PDB entry 1XPY | X-ray diffraction, 2.30 A resolution | chains A and C

== Chain A (and C) ==
Protein: N-acylamino acid racemase
Organism: Deinococcus radiodurans
Notes: chain C of this document is another copy of the same molecule, construct and numbering; everything in this record applies to it too
UniProt: Q9RYA6 (Q9RYA6_DEIRA); residue numbers follow UniProt; this construct covers 1-375
Amino-acid sequence (375 residues; row label = number of the first residue in the row):
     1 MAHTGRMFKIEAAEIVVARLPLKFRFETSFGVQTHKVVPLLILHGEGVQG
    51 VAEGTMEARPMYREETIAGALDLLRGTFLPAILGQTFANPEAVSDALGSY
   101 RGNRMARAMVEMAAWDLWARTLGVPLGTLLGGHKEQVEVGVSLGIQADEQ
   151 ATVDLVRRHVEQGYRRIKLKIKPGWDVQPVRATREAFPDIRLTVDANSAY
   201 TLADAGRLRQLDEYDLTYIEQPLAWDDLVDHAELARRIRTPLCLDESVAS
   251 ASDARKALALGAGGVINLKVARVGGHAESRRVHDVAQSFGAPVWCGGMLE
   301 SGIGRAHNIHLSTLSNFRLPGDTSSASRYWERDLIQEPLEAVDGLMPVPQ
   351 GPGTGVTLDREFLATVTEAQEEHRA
Not modelled in the structure: 1-5, 24-33 (chain C: 1-5)

== Chain A / chain C interface ==
Contacting residue pairs (42):
  R59(A) - G76(C)  hydrogen bond (side chain-backbone)
  R59(A) - T77(C)  hydrogen bond
  R59(A) - Y100(C)
  P60(A) - L73(C)
  P60(A) - Y100(C)
  P60(A) - R101(C)  hydrogen bond (backbone-backbone)
  P60(A) - N103(C)
  M61(A) - Y100(C)  hydrophobic
  M61(A) - R101(C)  hydrogen bond (backbone-side chain)
  Y62(A) - R101(C)  hydrogen bond (backbone-side chain)
  E64(A) - R101(C)
  E64(A) - N103(C)  hydrogen bond (backbone-side chain)
  A68(A) - D72(C)
  G69(A) - G69(C)
  D72(A) - A68(C)
  L73(A) - P60(C)
  G76(A) - R59(C)  hydrogen bond (backbone-side chain)
  T77(A) - R59(C)  hydrogen bond
  Y100(A) - R59(C)
  Y100(A) - P60(C)
  Y100(A) - M61(C)  hydrophobic
  R101(A) - P60(C)  hydrogen bond (backbone-backbone)
  R101(A) - M61(C)
  R101(A) - Y62(C)
  R101(A) - R63(C)
  R101(A) - E64(C)
  R101(A) - S198(C)
  R101(A) - W225(C)
  G102(A) - W225(C)
  N103(A) - P60(C)
  N103(A) - E64(C)
  W225(A) - R101(C)
  W225(A) - G102(C)
  D227(A) - K256(C)  salt bridge
  D230(A) - R255(C)  salt bridge
  D230(A) - K256(C)  salt bridge
  E246(A) - R101(C)  salt bridge
  R255(A) - V229(C)
  R255(A) - D230(C)  salt bridge
  K256(A) - D227(C)  salt bridge
  K256(A) - D230(C)
  L260(A) - V229(C)  hydrophobic
Other interface residues (no listed pair), chain A (27 interface residues in all): A58, R63, T66, S198, V229
Other interface residues (no listed pair), chain C (27 interface residues in all): F30, A58, T66, L260

== Overview ==
The chain A/chain C interface involves 27 residues from each chain, with 9 hydrogen bonds and 6 salt bridges.
Polar pairs include D227(A)-K256(C), D230(A)-R255(C) and D230(A)-K256(C).
Chain A and chain C are both N-acylamino acid racemase (Deinococcus radiodurans); the structure, Structural
Basis for Catalytic Racemization and Substrate Specificity of an N-Acylamino Acid Racemase Homologue from
Deinococcus ..., was determined by X-ray diffraction, deposited together with 1XS2 and 1R0M.
